PDB entry 1QBR | X-ray diffraction, 1.80 A resolution | chains A and B

Chain A (and B):
Protein: HIV-1 protease
From: Human immunodeficiency virus 1
Notes: EC 3.4.23.16; chain B of this document is another copy of the same molecule, construct and numbering; everything in this record applies to it too
UniProtKB: P04585 (POL_HV1H2); residues 1-99 here correspond to UniProt positions 57-155 (UniProt number = residue number + 56)
Sequence (99 residues; numbered 1 to 99; the number before each row is that of its first residue):
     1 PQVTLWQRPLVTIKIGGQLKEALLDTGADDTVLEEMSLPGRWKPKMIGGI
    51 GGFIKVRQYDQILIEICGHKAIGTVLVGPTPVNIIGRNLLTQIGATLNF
Differences from the reference sequence: conflict A95 (Cys151 in P04585)
Small-molecule neighbours: XV6 ([4R-(4alpha,5alpha,6beta,7beta)]-3,3'-[[tetrahydro-5,6-dihydroxy-2-oxo-4,7-bis(phenylmethyl)-1H-1,3-diazepine-1,3(2h)-d iyl] bis(methylene)]bis[n-2-thiazolylbenzamide]): R8, L23, D25, G27, A28, D29, D30, V32, K45, I47, G48, G49, I50, P81, V82, I84

Interface between chain A and chain B:
Contacting residue pairs (86):
  P1(A) - L97(B)
  P1(A) - N98(B)
  P1(A) - F99(B)  hydrogen bond (backbone-backbone)
  Q2(A) - T96(B)
  Q2(A) - L97(B)
  Q2(A) - N98(B)  hydrogen bond
  V3(A) - T96(B)
  V3(A) - L97(B)  hydrogen bond (backbone-backbone)
  V3(A) - F99(B)  hydrophobic
  L5(A) - T26(B)
  L5(A) - R87(B)  hydrogen bond (backbone-side chain)
  L5(A) - L90(B)  hydrophobic
  L5(A) - T91(B)  hydrogen bond (backbone-side chain)
  L5(A) - A95(B)
  W6(A) - R87(B)
  W6(A) - T91(B)
  Q7(A) - R87(B)  hydrogen bond (backbone-side chain)
  R8(A) - G27(B)  hydrogen bond (side chain-backbone)
  R8(A) - D29(B)  salt bridge
  R8(A) - R87(B)
  P9(A) - T26(B)
  L23(A) - G27(B)
  L24(A) - T26(B)  hydrogen bond (backbone-side chain)
  L24(A) - L97(B)  hydrophobic
  L24(A) - F99(B)  hydrophobic
  D25(A) - D25(B)
  D25(A) - T26(B)
  D25(A) - G27(B)
  T26(A) - L5(B)
  T26(A) - P9(B)
  T26(A) - L24(B)  hydrogen bond (side chain-backbone)
  T26(A) - D25(B)
  T26(A) - T26(B)  hydrogen bond (backbone-side chain)
  G27(A) - L23(B)
  G27(A) - D25(B)
  D29(A) - R8(B)  salt bridge
  I47(A) - I50(B)  hydrophobic
  G48(A) - I50(B)
  G49(A) - I50(B)
  I50(A) - G49(B)
  I50(A) - I50(B)
  I50(A) - G52(B)
  I50(A) - I54(B)  hydrophobic
  I50(A) - T80(B)
  G51(A) - G51(B)
  G51(A) - G52(B)  hydrogen bond (backbone-backbone)
  G51(A) - I54(B)
  G52(A) - I50(B)
  G52(A) - G51(B)
  I54(A) - I50(B)  hydrophobic
  I54(A) - G51(B)
  C67(A) - F99(B)  hydrophobic
  T80(A) - I50(B)
  P81(A) - G49(B)
  P81(A) - I50(B)
  R87(A) - L5(B)  hydrogen bond (side chain-backbone)
  R87(A) - W6(B)  hydrogen bond (side chain-backbone)
  R87(A) - Q7(B)
  R87(A) - R8(B)
  L90(A) - L5(B)  hydrophobic
  T91(A) - L5(B)
  T91(A) - W6(B)
  G94(A) - N98(B)
  A95(A) - L5(B)
  A95(A) - N98(B)
  A95(A) - F99(B)  hydrophobic
  T96(A) - Q2(B)
  T96(A) - V3(B)
  T96(A) - T4(B)
  T96(A) - T96(B)
  T96(A) - L97(B)
  T96(A) - N98(B)  hydrogen bond (backbone-backbone)
  L97(A) - P1(B)
  L97(A) - Q2(B)
  L97(A) - V3(B)  hydrogen bond (backbone-backbone)
  L97(A) - L24(B)  hydrophobic
  L97(A) - T96(B)
  N98(A) - Q2(B)  hydrogen bond
  N98(A) - G94(B)
  N98(A) - A95(B)
  N98(A) - T96(B)  hydrogen bond (backbone-backbone)
  N98(A) - N98(B)
  F99(A) - P1(B)
  F99(A) - Q2(B)
  F99(A) - H69(B)
  F99(A) - A95(B)  hydrophobic
Also at the interface, not in a pair above, chain A (38 interface residues in all): T4, V11, F53, H69, I93
Also at the interface, not in a pair above, chain B (38 interface residues in all): V11, V32, G48, C67, P81, I84, I93

Summary:
Chain A and chain B each contribute 38 residues to their interface, with 17 hydrogen bonds and 2 salt bridges.
Among the polar pairs are R8(A)-D29(B), Q2(A)-N98(B) and L5(A)-R87(B). Ligands of chain A: compound XV6.
Both chains are HIV-1 protease (Human immunodeficiency virus 1). Entry 1QBR (HIV-1 protease inhibitors wiih
low nanomolar potency) was determined by X-ray diffraction, deposited together with 1QBT and 1QBU.
